Entry 3UIN (X-ray diffraction, 2.60 A resolution); this record covers chains A and D of the 4 polymer chains in the assembly.

Chain A:
Name: SUMO-conjugating enzyme UBC9
From: Homo sapiens
Notes: EC 6.3.2.-
Reference sequence: P63279 (UBC9_HUMAN); numbering as in UniProt (aligned over 1-158)
Sequence (158 residues; numbered 1 to 158; the number before each row is that of its first residue):
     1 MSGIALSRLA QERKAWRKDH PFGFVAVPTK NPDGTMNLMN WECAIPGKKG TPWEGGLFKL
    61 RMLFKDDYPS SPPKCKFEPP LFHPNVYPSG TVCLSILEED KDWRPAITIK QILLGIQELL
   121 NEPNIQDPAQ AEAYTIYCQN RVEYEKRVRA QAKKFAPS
Unresolved in the structure: 1
UniProt features mapped onto this chain:
  - region: Arg-13 to Lys-18 (Interaction with SUMO1)
  - active site: Cys-93 (Glycyl thioester intermediate)
  - site: Ile-4 (Interaction with RANBP2), Val-25 (Interaction with RANBP2), Leu-57 (Interaction with RANBP2), Asp-100, Lys-101 (Substrate binding)
  - modified residue: Ser-2 (N-acetylserine), Lys-65 (N6-acetyllysine), Ser-71 (Phosphoserine)
  - cross-link (Glycyl lysine isopeptide (Lys-Gly)): Lys-18 (interchain with G-Cter in SUMO2), Lys-48 (interchain with G-Cter in SUMO2), Lys-49 (interchain with G-Cter in SUMO1), Lys-101 (interchain with G-Cter in SUMO2)
  - mutagenesis: Arg-13 to Lys-14 (Impairs binding to SUMO1 and catalytic activity), Arg-17 to Lys-18 (Impairs binding to SUMO1 and catalytic activity), Phe-22 (F22A: Impairs binding to RANBP2), Val-25 (V25A: Impairs binding to RANBP2), Val-27 (V27A: Impairs binding to RANBP2), Glu-42 (E42A: Slightly impairs binding to RANBP2), Lys-48 (K48A: Slightly impairs binding to RANBP2), Glu-54 (E54A: Slightly impairs binding to RANBP2), Leu-57 (L57A: Impairs binding to RANBP2), Lys-59 (K59A: Impairs binding to RANBP2), Arg-61 (R61A: Slightly impairs binding to RANBP2), Asn-85 (N85Q: Impairs catalytic activity), 4 further mutagenesis entries in UniProt

Chain D:
Name: E3 SUMO-protein ligase RanBP2
From: Homo sapiens
Reference sequence: P49792 (RBP2_HUMAN); residues 2629-2695 here = UniProt positions 2629-2695
Sequence (69 residues; numbered 2627 to 2695; the number before each row is that of its first residue):
  2627 SLDDDVLIVY ELTPTAEQKA LATKLKLPPT FFCYKNRPDY VSEEEEDDED FETAVKKLNG
  2687 KLYLDGSEK
Unresolved in the structure: 2627-2628, 2694-2695
Construct notes: expression tag (2627-2628)
UniProt features mapped onto this chain:
  - region: Asp-2631 to Val-2635 (Interaction with sumoylated RANGAP1)
  - modified residue: Tyr-2666 (Phosphotyrosine), Ser-2668 (Phosphoserine)
  - mutagenesis: Val-2632 (V2632K: Abolishes interaction with sumoylated RANGAP1), Ile-2634 (I2634K: Abolishes interaction with sumoylated RANGAP1), Val-2635 (V2635K: Abolishes interaction with sumoylated RANGAP1), Pro-2640 (P2640A: No effect on SUMO E3 ligase activity), Lys-2645 (K2645A: No effect on SUMO E3 ligase activity), Leu-2651 (L2651A: Abolishes binding to UBE2I and SUMO E3 ligase activity), Lys-2652 (K2652A: No effect on SUMO E3 ligase activity), Leu-2653 (L2653A: Abolishes binding to UBE2I and SUMO E3 ligase activity), Pro-2654 (P2654A: Impairs SUMO E3 ligase activity), Pro-2655 (P2655A: No effect on SUMO E3 ligase activity), Thr-2656 (T2656A: Impairs SUMO E3 ligase activity), Phe-2657 (F2657A: Abolishes binding to UBE2I and SUMO E3 ligase activity), 5 further mutagenesis entries in UniProt

Interface between chain A and chain D:
Contacting residue pairs - 51 pairs, chain A then chain D:
  Ile-4(A) / Lys-2650(D)
  Ile-4(A) / Leu-2651(D)
  Ile-4(A) / Lys-2652(D)
  Arg-8(A) / Leu-2651(D)  hydrogen bond (side chain-backbone)
  Arg-8(A) / Lys-2652(D)  hydrogen bond (side chain-backbone)
  Arg-8(A) / Leu-2653(D)
  Gln-11(A) / Leu-2651(D)
  Gln-11(A) / Phe-2657(D)
  Gln-11(A) / Phe-2658(D)
  Arg-13(A) / Asp-2673(D)  salt bridge
  Arg-13(A) / Glu-2675(D)  salt bridge
  Ala-15(A) / Phe-2657(D)  hydrophobic
  Ala-15(A) / Tyr-2660(D)  hydrophobic
  Arg-17(A) / Glu-2670(D)
  Arg-17(A) / Glu-2671(D)  salt bridge
  Arg-17(A) / Asp-2673(D)  salt bridge
  Lys-18(A) / Val-2667(D)  hydrogen bond (side chain-backbone)
  Lys-18(A) / Glu-2669(D)
  Lys-18(A) / Glu-2670(D)  salt bridge
  Phe-22(A) / Lys-2687(D)
  Phe-22(A) / Leu-2688(D)
  Phe-22(A) / Tyr-2689(D)
  Phe-22(A) / Leu-2690(D)  hydrophobic
  Gly-23(A) / Leu-2688(D)
  Val-25(A) / Phe-2677(D)  hydrophobic
  Val-25(A) / Ala-2680(D)  hydrophobic
  Val-25(A) / Leu-2684(D)  hydrophobic
  Val-27(A) / Glu-2675(D)
  Val-27(A) / Phe-2677(D)
  Lys-30(A) / Asp-2674(D)
  Lys-30(A) / Glu-2675(D)
  Met-36(A) / Asp-2673(D)
  Glu-42(A) / Phe-2677(D)
  Cys-43(A) / Phe-2677(D)
  Gly-47(A) / Tyr-2689(D)  hydrogen bond (backbone-side chain)
  Lys-49(A) / Tyr-2689(D)
  Glu-54(A) / Tyr-2689(D)
  Gly-55(A) / Leu-2688(D)
  Gly-55(A) / Tyr-2689(D)  hydrogen bond (backbone-side chain)
  Gly-56(A) / Leu-2688(D)
  Lys-59(A) / Phe-2677(D)
  Pro-105(A) / Lys-2652(D)
  Ala-106(A) / Lys-2652(D)
  Ala-106(A) / Pro-2654(D)
  Thr-108(A) / Leu-2653(D)
  Thr-108(A) / Pro-2654(D)
  Thr-108(A) / Phe-2657(D)
  Pro-157(A) / Gly-2686(D)
  Pro-157(A) / Leu-2688(D)  hydrophobic
  Ser-158(A) / Asn-2685(D)
  Ser-158(A) / Gly-2686(D)  hydrogen bond (side chain-backbone)
Other interface residues (no listed pair), chain A (36 interface residues in all): Ser-7, Glu-12, Lys-14, Asp-19, Ala-44, Pro-46, Lys-48, Trp-53, Leu-57, Pro-69
Other interface residues (no listed pair), chain D (29 interface residues in all): Leu-2647, Arg-2663, Tyr-2666, Asp-2676, Val-2681

In short:
36 residues of chain A face 29 of chain D across their interface; the contacts include 6 hydrogen bonds and 5
salt bridges. Polar pairs include Arg-13(A)/Asp-2673(D), Arg-13(A)/Glu-2675(D) and Arg-17(A)/Glu-2671(D).
Here chain A is SUMO-conjugating enzyme UBC9 and chain D is E3 SUMO-protein ligase RanBP2, both from Homo
sapiens. Entry 3UIN (Complex between human RanGAP1-SUMO2, UBC9 and the IR1 domain from RanBP2) was determined
by X-ray diffraction (same publication as 3UIO and 3UIP).
